PDB entry 4EPQ | X-ray diffraction, 2.40 A resolution | chain A

Chain A:
Name: Poly(ADP-ribose) glycohydrolase
From: Tetrahymena thermophila
Sequence (477 residues; row label = number of the first residue in the row; numbers below 1 keep their minus sign (Met-19 is residue -19)):
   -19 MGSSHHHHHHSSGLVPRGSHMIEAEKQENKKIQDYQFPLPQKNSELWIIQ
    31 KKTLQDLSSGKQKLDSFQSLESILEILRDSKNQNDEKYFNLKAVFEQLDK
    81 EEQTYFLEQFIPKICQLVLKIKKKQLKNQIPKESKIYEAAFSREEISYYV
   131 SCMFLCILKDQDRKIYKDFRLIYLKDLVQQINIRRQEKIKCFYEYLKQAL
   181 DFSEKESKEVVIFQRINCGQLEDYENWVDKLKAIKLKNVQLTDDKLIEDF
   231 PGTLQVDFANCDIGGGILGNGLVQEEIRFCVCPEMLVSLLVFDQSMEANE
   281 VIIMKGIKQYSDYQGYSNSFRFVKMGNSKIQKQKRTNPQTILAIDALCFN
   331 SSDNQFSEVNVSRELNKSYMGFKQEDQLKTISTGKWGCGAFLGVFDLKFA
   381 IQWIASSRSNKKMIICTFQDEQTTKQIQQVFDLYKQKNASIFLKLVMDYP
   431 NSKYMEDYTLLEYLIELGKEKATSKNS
Disordered / not traced: -19 to 13, 453-457
Residues lining bound ligands: 0RR (3-{(5Z)-5-[5-chloro-1-(2,6-dichlorobenzyl)-2-oxo-1,2-dihydro-3H-indol-3-ylidene]-4-oxo-2-thioxo-1,3-thiazolidin-3-yl}propanoic acid): Leu226, Phe238, Val253, Gln254, Ile257, Tyr293, Gly295, Tyr296, Lys365, Gly367, Cys368, Gly369, Phe398, Gln399
From the paper describing this entry:
  - binding site for 0RR: Gln254, Tyr296, Lys365, Phe398
  - conformationally variable residues (side-chain flip): Phe398

In short:
Ligands of chain A: compound 0RR. From the paper: a binding site for 0RR at Gln254, Tyr296 and Lys365 among
others; conformational variability at Phe398.
Chain A is Poly(ADP-ribose) glycohydrolase (Tetrahymena thermophila); the structure, canonical
poly(ADP-ribose) glycohydrolase RBPI inhibitor complex from Tetrahymena thermophila, was determined by X-ray
diffraction, deposited together with 4EPP.
